PDB entry 8REW | electron microscopy, 2.98 A resolution | chains H and I of the 9 polymer chains in the assembly

Chain H:
Protein: hFab LHT-22, Heavy Chain
Organism: Lama glama
Chain sequence (247 residues; row label = number of the first residue in the row):
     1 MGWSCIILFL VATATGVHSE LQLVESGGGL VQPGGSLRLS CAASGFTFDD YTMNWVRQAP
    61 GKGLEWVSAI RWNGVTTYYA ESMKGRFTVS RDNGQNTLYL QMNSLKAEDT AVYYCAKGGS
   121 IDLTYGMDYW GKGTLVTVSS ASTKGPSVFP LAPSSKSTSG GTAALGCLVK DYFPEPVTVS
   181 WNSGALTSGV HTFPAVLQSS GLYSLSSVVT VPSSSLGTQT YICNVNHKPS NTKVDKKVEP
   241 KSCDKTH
Disordered / not traced: 1-19, 144-247
Disulfides: Cys41-Cys115

Chain I:
Protein: hFab LHT-22, Light Chain
Organism: Lama glama
Chain sequence (238 residues; row label = number of the first residue in the row):
     1 MGWSCIILFL VATATGVHSQ AVVTQEPSLS VSPGGTVTIT CGLSSGSVTR NNYPDWYQQT
    61 PGQAPRLLLY NTVARHSGVP SRFSGSISGN KAALTITGAQ PEDEAGYYCA LYMYTGSNNG
   121 RVFGGGTLLT VLGQPKAAPS VTLFPPSSEE LQANKATLVC LISDFYPGAV TVAWKADSSP
   181 VKAGVETTTP SKQSNNKYAA SSYLSLTPEQ WKSHRSYSCQ VTHEGSTVEK TVAPTECS
Disordered / not traced: 1-20, 135-238
Disulfides: Cys41-Cys109

Interface between chain H and chain I:
Contacting residue pairs - 41 pairs, chain H then chain I:
  Gln58(H) - Gln59(I)  hydrogen bond
  Gln58(H) - Tyr108(I)
  Gly63(H) - Tyr108(I)
  Leu64(H) - Pro65(I)  hydrophobic
  Leu64(H) - Tyr108(I)
  Leu64(H) - Phe123(I)
  Trp66(H) - Gly120(I)
  Trp66(H) - Arg121(I)
  Trp66(H) - Phe123(I)
  Tyr78(H) - Asn118(I)
  Tyr78(H) - Asn119(I)
  Tyr79(H) - Asn118(I)  hydrogen bond (backbone-side chain)
  Glu81(H) - Thr115(I)  hydrogen bond
  Glu81(H) - Gly116(I)  hydrogen bond (side chain-backbone)
  Glu81(H) - Ser117(I)  hydrogen bond (side chain-backbone)
  Glu81(H) - Asn118(I)
  Lys84(H) - Ser117(I)
  Lys84(H) - Asn118(I)
  Tyr114(H) - Gln59(I)
  Tyr114(H) - Gln63(I)
  Leu123(H) - Tyr112(I)  hydrophobic
  Leu123(H) - Gly120(I)
  Leu123(H) - Arg121(I)  hydrogen bond (backbone-side chain)
  Thr124(H) - Tyr53(I)
  Thr124(H) - Asn71(I)
  Thr124(H) - Arg121(I)
  Tyr125(H) - Leu67(I)
  Tyr125(H) - Tyr70(I)  hydrophobic
  Tyr125(H) - Asn71(I)
  Gly126(H) - Asp55(I)
  Gly126(H) - Tyr57(I)
  Gly126(H) - Leu67(I)
  Met127(H) - Tyr57(I)  hydrogen bond (backbone-side chain)
  Met127(H) - Leu67(I)
  Met127(H) - Phe123(I)  hydrophobic
  Asp128(H) - Leu67(I)
  Asp128(H) - His76(I)  salt bridge
  Trp130(H) - Tyr57(I)  hydrophobic
  Trp130(H) - Pro65(I)
  Trp130(H) - Phe123(I)  hydrophobic
  Gly131(H) - Ala64(I)
Other interface residues (no listed pair), chain H (21 interface residues in all): Val56, Lys62, Glu65, Thr77

Summary:
Chain H and chain I each contribute 21 residues to their interface; the contacts include 7 hydrogen bonds and
1 salt bridge. Polar contacts include Asp128(H)-His76(I), Gln58(H)-Gln59(I) and Tyr79(H)-Asn118(I).
Here chain H is hFab LHT-22, Heavy Chain and chain I is hFab LHT-22, Light Chain, both from Lama glama. Entry
8REW (CryoEM structure of human GARP-lTGFbeta1 in complex with a Fab fragment derived from an activating
antibody) was determined by electron microscopy.
